PDB entry 4JV5 | X-ray diffraction, 3.16 A resolution | chains A and T of the 23 polymer chains in the assembly

[Chain A]
Molecule: 16S ribosomal RNA
Organism: Thermus thermophilus
Sequence (1517 nucleotides; row label = number of the first residue in the row; note: 44 numbers in that range are skipped by the numbering (no residue carries them; nothing is unmodelled there); a row labelled like 189A-189L holds insertion residues (189A, then the next letters in order)):
     5 UGGAGAGUUUGAUCCUGGCUCAGGGUGAACGCUGGCGGCGUGCCUAAGAC
    55 AUGCAAGUCGUGCGGGCCG
    76 CGGGAUUUU
    88 ACUCCG
    96 UGGUCAGCGGCGGACGGGUGAGUAACGCGUGGGU
  129A G
   130 ACCUACCCGGAAGAGGGGGACAACCCGGGGAAACUCGGGCUAAUCCCCCA
   180 UGUGGACCCG
189A-189L CCCCUUGGGGUG
   190 UGUCCAAAGGGCUUU
   216 GCCCGCUUCCGGAUGGGCCCGCGUCCCAUCAGCUAGUUGGUGGGGUAAUG
   266 GCCCACCAAGGCGACGACGGGUAGCCGGUCUGAGAGGAUGGCCGGCCACA
   316 GGGGCACUGAGACACGGGCCCCACUCCUACGGGAGGCAGCAGUUAGGAAU
   366 CUUCCGCAAUGGGCGCAAGCCUGACGGAGCGACGCCGCUUGGAGGAAGAA
   416 GCCCUUCGGGGUGUAAACUCCUGA
   441 ACCCGGGACGAAACCCCC
   460 GA
   470 CGAGGGGA
   479 CUGACGGUACCGGGGUAA
   498 UAGCGCCGGCCAACUCCGUGCCAGCAGCCGCGGUAAUACGGAGGGCGCGA
   548 GCGUUACCCGGAUUCACUGGGCGUAAAGGGCGUGUAGGCGGCCUGGGGCG
   598 UCCCAUGUGAAAGACCACGGCUCAACCGUGGGGGAGCGUGGGAUACGCUC
   648 AGGCUAGACGGUGGGAGAGGGUGGUGGAAUUCCCGGAGUAGCGGUGAAAU
   698 GCGCAGAUACCGGGAGGAACGCCGAUGGCGAAGGCAGCCACCUGGUCCAC
   748 CCGUGACGCUGAGGCGCGAAAGCGUGGGGAGCAAACCGGAUUAGAUACCC
   798 GGGUAGUCCACGCCCUAAACGAUGCGCGCUAGGUCUCUGGGUCU
   848 CCUGGGGGCCGAAGCUAACGCGUUAAGCGCGCCGCCUGGGGAGUACGGCC
   898 GCAAGGCUGAAACUCAAAGGAAUUGACGGGGGCCCGCACAAGCGGUGGAG
   948 CAUGUGGUUUAAUUCGAAGCAACGCGAAGAACCUUACCAGGCCUUGACAU
   998 GCUA
 1001A G
  1002 GGAACCCGGGUGAAAGCCUGGGGUGCCCC
1030A-1030D GCGA
  1031 GGGGAGCCCUAGCACAGGUGCUGCAUGGCCGUCGUCAGCUCGUGCCGUGA
  1081 GGUGUUGGGUUAAGUCCCGCAACGAGCGCAACCCCCGCCGUUAGUUGCCA
  1131 GCGGUUCGGCCGGGCACUCUAACGGGACUGCCCGCG
  1168 AAAGCGGGAGGAAGGAGGGGACGACGUCUGGUCAGCAUGGCCCUUACGGC
  1218 CUGGGCGACACACGUGCUACAAUGCCCACUACAAAGCGAUGCCACCCGGC
  1268 AACGGGGAGCUAAUCGCAAAAAGGUGGGCCCAGUUCGGAUUGGGGUCUGC
  1318 AACCCGACCCCAUGAAGCCGGAAUCGCUAGUAAUCGCGGAUCAGCC
 1363A A
  1364 UGCCGCGGUGAAUACGUUCCCGGGCCUUGUACACACCGCCCGUCACGCCA
  1414 UGGGAGCGGGCUCUACCCGAAGUCGCCGG
1442A-1442B GA
  1443 GCCUA
  1452 C
  1456 GGGCAGGCGCCGAGGGUAGGGCCCGUGACUGGGGCGAAGUCGUAACAAGG
  1506 UAGCUGUACCGGAAGGUGCGGCUGGAUCACCUCCUUUCU
Unresolved in the structure: 1534-1539
Differences from the reference sequence: conflict A80 (G131378 in 55771382)
Bound ions: Mg2+ site 1: C518, G530 (shared with 1 residue of chain L; 1 residue of chain X); Mg2+ site 2 near U560 (its only coordinating residue here); Mg2+ site 3 near C578 (its only coordinating residue here); Mg2+ site 4 near A768 (its only coordinating residue here); Mg2+ site 5: C866, G1079; Mg2+ site 6 near G903 (its only coordinating residue here); Mg2+ site 7 near G1224 (its only coordinating residue here)
From the paper describing this entry:
  - conformationally variable residues (side-chain flip): A1493

[Chain T]
Protein: 30S ribosomal protein 20
Organism: Thermus thermophilus
UniProtKB: P80380 (RS20_THET8); residue numbers follow UniProt; this construct covers 8-106
Amino-acid sequence (99 residues; row label = number of the first residue in the row):
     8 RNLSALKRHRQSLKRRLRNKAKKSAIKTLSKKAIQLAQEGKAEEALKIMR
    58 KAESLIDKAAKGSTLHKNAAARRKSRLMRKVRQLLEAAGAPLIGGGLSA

[Interface between chain A and chain T]
Residue-residue contacts (91):
  G102(A) / Arg-17(T)  salt bridge to the phosphate
  C103(A) / Lys-14(T)  salt bridge to the phosphate
  C103(A) / Arg-17(T)  salt bridge to the phosphate
  G104(A) / Lys-14(T)  hydrogen bond to the base
  G104(A) / Gln-18(T)  hydrogen bond to the phosphate
  G104(A) / Lys-21(T)  salt bridge to the phosphate
  C106(A) / Arg-15(T)  base contact
  G107(A) / Arg-15(T)  hydrogen bond to the base
  G108(A) / Arg-15(T)  base contact
  C132(A) / Lys-74(T)  hydrogen bond to the phosphate
  C132(A) / Asn-75(T)  phosphate contact
  U133(A) / Lys-74(T)  salt bridge to the phosphate
  C175(A) / Arg-25(T)  sugar contact
  C176(A) / Lys-29(T)  salt bridge to the phosphate
  C177(A) / Lys-65(T)  salt bridge to the phosphate
  C178(A) / Lys-65(T)  salt bridge to the phosphate
  G184(A) / Asp-64(T)  base contact
  A185(A) / Glu-60(T)  base contact
  A185(A) / Ala-78(T)  sugar contact
  A185(A) / Lys-81(T)  hydrogen bond to the base
  C186(A) / Ala-78(T)  sugar contact
  C186(A) / Lys-81(T)  sugar contact
  C186(A) / Ser-82(T)  hydrogen bond to the phosphate
  C186(A) / Met-85(T)  hydrogen bond to the sugar
  C187(A) / Ser-82(T)  hydrogen bond to the phosphate
  C187(A) / Met-85(T)  sugar contact
  C187(A) / Arg-89(T)  hydrogen bond to the sugar
  C187(A) / Leu-104(T)  base contact
  C187(A) / Ser-105(T)  hydrogen bond to the base
  C188(A) / Arg-89(T)  hydrogen bond to the sugar
  C188(A) / Ser-105(T)  base contact
  U190(A) / Ser-105(T)  hydrogen bond to the base
  U190(A) / Ala-106(T)  base contact
  G191(A) / Gly-101(T)  sugar contact
  G191(A) / Gly-102(T)  hydrogen bond to the sugar
  G191(A) / Gly-103(T)  hydrogen bond to the base
  G191(A) / Leu-104(T)  hydrogen bond to the sugar
  G191(A) / Ser-105(T)  hydrogen bond to the base
  U192(A) / Arg-57(T)  phosphate contact
  U192(A) / Glu-60(T)  hydrogen bond to the sugar
  U192(A) / Gly-102(T)  sugar contact
  U192(A) / Gly-103(T)  sugar contact
  C193(A) / Arg-57(T)  sugar contact
  C193(A) / Glu-60(T)  sugar contact
  C193(A) / Ser-61(T)  hydrogen bond to the phosphate
  C193(A) / Asp-64(T)  hydrogen bond to the sugar
  C194(A) / Ser-61(T)  hydrogen bond to the phosphate
  C194(A) / Asp-64(T)  sugar contact
  C194(A) / Lys-65(T)  salt bridge to the phosphate
  C194(A) / Lys-68(T)  phosphate contact
  A195(A) / Lys-65(T)  phosphate contact
  A195(A) / Lys-68(T)  salt bridge to the phosphate
  A196(A) / Lys-68(T)  salt bridge to the phosphate
  G259(A) / Arg-83(T)  salt bridge to the phosphate
  G260(A) / Arg-83(T)  salt bridge to the phosphate
  U261(A) / Arg-79(T)  salt bridge to the phosphate
  U261(A) / Arg-80(T)  salt bridge to the phosphate
  U261(A) / Arg-83(T)  base contact
  A262(A) / Lys-74(T)  sugar contact
  A262(A) / Asn-75(T)  phosphate contact
  A262(A) / Ala-76(T)  phosphate contact
  A262(A) / Arg-79(T)  phosphate contact
  A263(A) / Asn-75(T)  phosphate contact
  A263(A) / Arg-79(T)  salt bridge to the phosphate
  C322(A) / Arg-23(T)  sugar contact
  U323(A) / Ser-19(T)  sugar contact
  U323(A) / Arg-22(T)  phosphate contact
  U323(A) / Arg-23(T)  sugar contact
  U323(A) / Asn-26(T)  hydrogen bond to the phosphate
  G324(A) / Arg-22(T)  salt bridge to the phosphate
  G324(A) / Asn-26(T)  hydrogen bond to the phosphate
  G324(A) / Ser-70(T)  hydrogen bond to the phosphate
  A325(A) / Ser-70(T)  hydrogen bond to the phosphate
  G332(A) / Leu-10(T)  phosphate contact
  G333(A) / His-16(T)  hydrogen bond to the sugar
  A349(A) / Arg-8(T)  sugar contact
  C1439(A) / Lys-38(T)  phosphate contact
  G1456(A) / Leu-36(T)  sugar contact
  G1456(A) / Lys-39(T)  hydrogen bond to the phosphate
  G1457(A) / Ala-32(T)  sugar contact
  G1457(A) / Thr-35(T)  hydrogen bond to the phosphate
  G1457(A) / Leu-36(T)  sugar contact
  G1457(A) / Lys-39(T)  salt bridge to the phosphate
  G1458(A) / Ala-28(T)  phosphate contact
  G1458(A) / Ser-31(T)  phosphate contact
  G1458(A) / Ala-32(T)  phosphate contact
  G1458(A) / Thr-35(T)  hydrogen bond to the phosphate
  C1459(A) / Lys-27(T)  salt bridge to the phosphate
  C1459(A) / Ala-28(T)  phosphate contact
  C1459(A) / Ser-31(T)  hydrogen bond to the phosphate
  A1460(A) / Lys-27(T)  salt bridge to the phosphate
Other interface residues (no listed pair), chain A (51 interface residues in all): A60, G61, G105, C174, G258, G350, U1436, G1438, G1441
Other interface residues (no listed pair), chain T (51 interface residues in all): Ser-11, Ala-12, Leu-24, Lys-34, Arg-86

[Overview]
The chain A/chain T interface involves 51 residues from each chain; the contacts include 29 hydrogen bonds and
20 salt bridges. Polar contacts include G104(A)/Lys-14(T), G107(A)/Arg-15(T) and A185(A)/Lys-81(T). The Mg2+
site 1 is built by C518(A) and G530(A). The Mg2+ site 5 is built by C866(A) and G1079(A). From the paper:
conformational variability at A1493(A).
Here chain A is 16S ribosomal RNA and chain T is 30S ribosomal protein 20, both from Thermus thermophilus.
Entry 4JV5 (Crystal structures of pseudouridinilated stop codons with ASLs) was determined by X-ray
diffraction (same publication as 4JYA and 4K0K).
